Entry 6XZR (electron microscopy, 3.30 A resolution); this record covers chains CP1 and GP1 of the 8 polymer chains in the assembly.

# Chain CP1
Protein: Polymerase basic protein 2
Source organism: Influenza C virus (strain C/Johannesburg/1/1966)
Reference sequence: Q9IMP3 (PB2_INCJH); residue numbers follow UniProt; this construct covers 1-774
Amino-acid sequence (920 residues; row label = number of the first residue in the row):
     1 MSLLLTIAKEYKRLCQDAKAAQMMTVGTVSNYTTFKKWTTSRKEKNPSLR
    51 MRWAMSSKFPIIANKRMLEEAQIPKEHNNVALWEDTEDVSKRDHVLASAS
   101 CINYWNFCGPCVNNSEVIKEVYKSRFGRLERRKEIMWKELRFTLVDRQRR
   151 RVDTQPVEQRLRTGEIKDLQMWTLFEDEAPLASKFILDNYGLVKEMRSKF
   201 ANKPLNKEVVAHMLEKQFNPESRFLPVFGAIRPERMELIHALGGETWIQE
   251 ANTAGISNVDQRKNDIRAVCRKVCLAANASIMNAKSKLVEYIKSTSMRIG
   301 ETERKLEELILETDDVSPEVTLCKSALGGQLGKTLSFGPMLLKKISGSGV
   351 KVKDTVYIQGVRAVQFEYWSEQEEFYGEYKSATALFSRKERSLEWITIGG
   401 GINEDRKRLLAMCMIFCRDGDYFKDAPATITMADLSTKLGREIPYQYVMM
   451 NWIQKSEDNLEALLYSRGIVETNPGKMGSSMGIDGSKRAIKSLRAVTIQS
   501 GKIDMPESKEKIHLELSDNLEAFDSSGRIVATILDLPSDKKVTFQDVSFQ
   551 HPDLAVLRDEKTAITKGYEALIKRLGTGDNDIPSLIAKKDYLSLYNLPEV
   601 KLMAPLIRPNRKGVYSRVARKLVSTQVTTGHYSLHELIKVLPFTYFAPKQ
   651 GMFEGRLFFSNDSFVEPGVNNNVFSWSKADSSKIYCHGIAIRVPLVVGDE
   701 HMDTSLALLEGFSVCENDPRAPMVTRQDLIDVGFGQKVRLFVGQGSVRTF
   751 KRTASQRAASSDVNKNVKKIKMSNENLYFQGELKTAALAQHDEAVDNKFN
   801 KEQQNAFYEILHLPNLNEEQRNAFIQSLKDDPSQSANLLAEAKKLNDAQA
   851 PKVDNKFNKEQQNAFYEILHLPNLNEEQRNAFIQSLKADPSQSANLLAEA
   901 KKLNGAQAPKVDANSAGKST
Not modelled in the structure: 773-920
Differences from the reference sequence: expression tag (775-920)
Reported in the primary citation:
  - higher-order assembly contacts with a neighbouring Polymerase acidic protein: Glu139

# Chain GP1
Protein: LRRcap domain-containing protein
Source organism: Gallus gallus
Reference sequence: A0A1D5P3M1 (A0A1D5P3M1_CHICK); residues 1-281 here = UniProt positions 1-281
Amino-acid sequence (295 residues; numbered -13 to 281; the number before each row is that of its first residue; numbers below 1 keep their minus sign (His-13 is residue -13)):
   -13 HHHHHHLEVLFQGPMDMKKRIHLELRNRTPSDVKELVLDNCRSYEGKIEG
    37 LTDEFEELEFLSTINVGLASVANLPKLNKLKKLELSDNRVSGGLEVLAEK
    87 CPNLTHLNLSGNKIKDLGTIEPLKKLENLKSLDLFNCEVTNLNDYRENVF
   137 KLLPQLTYLDGYDRDDKEAPDSDAEGYVEGLDDEEEDEDVLSLVKDRDDK
   187 EAPDSDAEGYVEGLDDEEEDEDEEEYDDDAQVVEDEEDEEEEEEGEEEDV
   237 SGEEEEDEEGYNDGDVDDDEDEEEPDEERGQKRKREPEDEGDEDD
Not modelled in the structure: -13 to 0, 159-281
Differences from the reference sequence: expression tag (-13 to 0)

# Interface between chain CP1 and chain GP1
Residue-residue contacts (10; chain CP1 residue first):
  Ser198(CP1) with Arg28(GP1), hydrogen bond (backbone-side chain)
  Ala201(CP1) with Arg28(GP1)
  Asn202(CP1) with Arg28(GP1), hydrogen bond
  His631(CP1) with Glu10(GP1), salt bridge
  Lys678(CP1) with Asn51(GP1)
  Glu700(CP1) with Arg6(GP1), salt bridge; Asn26(GP1), hydrogen bond
  His701(CP1) with Asn26(GP1)
  Asp703(CP1) with Met1(GP1), hydrogen bond (side chain-backbone)
  Asp731(CP1) with Arg12(GP1), salt bridge
Other interface residues (no listed pair), chain GP1 (10 interface residues in all): Asp2, Val23, Asp25
From the paper, about this interface:
  - interface residues, chain CP1: His631(CP1)

# Summary
9 residues of chain CP1 face 10 of chain GP1 across their interface, with 4 hydrogen bonds and 3 salt bridges.
Among the polar pairs are His631(CP1)-Glu10(GP1), Glu700(CP1)-Arg6(GP1) and Asp731(CP1)-Arg12(GP1). From the
paper: the interface residue His631(CP1); higher-order assembly contacts with a neighbouring Polymerase acidic
protein through Glu139(CP1).
Chain CP1 is Polymerase basic protein 2 (Influenza C virus (strain C/Johannesburg/1/1966)) and chain GP1 is
LRRcap domain-containing protein (Gallus gallus); the structure, Influenza C virus polymerase in complex with
chicken ANP32A - Subclass 1, was determined by electron microscopy (same publication as 6XZD, 6XZG, 6XZP, 6XZQ
and 6Y0C).
